PDB entry 3A6N | X-ray diffraction, 2.70 A resolution | chains B and I of the 10 polymer chains in the assembly

# Chain B
Molecule: Histone H4
From: Homo sapiens
UniProtKB: P62805 (H4_HUMAN); residues 0-102 here correspond to UniProt positions 1-103 (UniProt number = residue number + 1)
Sequence (106 residues; each row starts with the number of its first residue; numbers below 1 keep their minus sign (Gly-3 is residue -3)):
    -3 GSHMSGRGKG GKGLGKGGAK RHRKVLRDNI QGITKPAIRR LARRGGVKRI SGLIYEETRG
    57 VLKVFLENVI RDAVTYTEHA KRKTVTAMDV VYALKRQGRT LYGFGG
Unresolved in the structure: -3 to 21
Sequence notes: expression tag (-3 to -1)
Curated features (UniProtKB/Swiss-Prot):
  - DNA-binding region: Lys16 to Lys20
  - modified residue: Ser1 (N-acetylserine), Arg3 (Asymmetric dimethylarginine), Lys5 (N6-(2-hydroxyisobutyryl)lysine), Lys8 (N6-(2-hydroxyisobutyryl)lysine), Lys12 (N6-(2-hydroxyisobutyryl)lysine), Lys16 (N6-(2-hydroxyisobutyryl)lysine), Lys20 (N6,N6,N6-trimethyllysine), Lys31 (N6-(2-hydroxyisobutyryl)lysine), Lys44 (N6-(2-hydroxyisobutyryl)lysine), Ser47 (Phosphoserine), Tyr51 (Phosphotyrosine), Lys59 (N6-(2-hydroxyisobutyryl)lysine), Lys77 (N6-(2-hydroxyisobutyryl)lysine), Lys79 (N6-(2-hydroxyisobutyryl)lysine), Thr80 (Phosphothreonine), Tyr88 (Phosphotyrosine), Lys91 (N6-(2-hydroxyisobutyryl)lysine)
  - cross-link (Glycyl lysine isopeptide (Lys-Gly)): Lys12 (interchain with G-Cter in SUMO2), Lys20 (interchain with G-Cter in SUMO2), Lys31 (interchain with G-Cter in SUMO2), Lys59 (interchain with G-Cter in SUMO2), Lys79 (interchain with G-Cter in SUMO2), Lys91 (interchain with G-Cter in SUMO2)

# Chain I
Molecule: 146-nt DNA strand
Sequence (146 nucleotides; row label = number of the first residue in the row):
     1 ATCAATATCC ACCTGCAGAT TCTACCAAAA GTGTATTTGG AAACTGCTCC ATCAAAAGGC
    61 ATGTTCAGCT GAATTCAGCT GAACATGCCT TTTGATGGAG CAGTTTCCAA ATACACTTTT
   121 GGTAGAATCT GCAGGTGGAT ATTGAT
Unresolved in the structure: 146
Ion coordination: Mn2+ site 1 near DG68 (its only coordinating residue here); Mn2+ site 2 near DG121 (its only coordinating residue here)

# Interface between chain B and chain I
Pairs across the interface - 8 pairs, chain B then chain I:
  Arg23(B) with DA61(I), salt bridge to the phosphate
  Thr30(B) with DC60(I), phosphate contact; DA61(I), phosphate contact
  Pro32(B) with DC60(I), phosphate contact; DA61(I), phosphate contact
  Arg36(B) with DC60(I), salt bridge to the phosphate
  Arg45(B) with DC69(I), sugar contact
  Lys77(B) with DG40(I), salt bridge to the phosphate
Also at the interface, not in a pair above, chain B (8 interface residues in all): Lys31, Ala33
Also at the interface, not in a pair above, chain I (5 interface residues in all): DT70

# Summary
8 residues of chain B and 5 residues of chain I are in contact; the contacts include 3 salt bridges. Polar
contacts include Arg23(B)-DA61(I), Arg36(B)-DC60(I) and Lys77(B)-DG40(I). Curated annotation (UniProt) lists a
DNA-binding region on chain B.
Here chain B is Histone H4 (Homo sapiens) and chain I is a 146-nt DNA strand. Entry 3A6N (The nucleosome
containing a testis-specific histone variant, human H3T) was determined by X-ray diffraction, deposited
together with 3AFA.
